Entry 2HVI (X-ray diffraction, 1.98 A resolution); this record covers chains B and A of the 3 polymer chains in the assembly.

Chain B:
Molecule: 9-nt DNA strand
Sequence (9 nucleotides; row label = number of the first residue in the row):
    21 CCTGACTCX
Modified / non-standard residues: DDG (2',3'-dideoxy-guanosine-5'-monophosphate) at position 29

Chain A:
Protein: DNA Polymerase I
From: Geobacillus stearothermophilus
Notes: EC 2.7.7.7; fragment: residues 299-876 (analogous to E Coli Klenow Fragment)
UniProtKB: Q5KWC1 (Q5KWC1_GEOKA); residues 298-876 here correspond to UniProt positions 300-878 (UniProt number = residue number + 2)
Sequence (580 residues; each row starts with the number of its first residue):
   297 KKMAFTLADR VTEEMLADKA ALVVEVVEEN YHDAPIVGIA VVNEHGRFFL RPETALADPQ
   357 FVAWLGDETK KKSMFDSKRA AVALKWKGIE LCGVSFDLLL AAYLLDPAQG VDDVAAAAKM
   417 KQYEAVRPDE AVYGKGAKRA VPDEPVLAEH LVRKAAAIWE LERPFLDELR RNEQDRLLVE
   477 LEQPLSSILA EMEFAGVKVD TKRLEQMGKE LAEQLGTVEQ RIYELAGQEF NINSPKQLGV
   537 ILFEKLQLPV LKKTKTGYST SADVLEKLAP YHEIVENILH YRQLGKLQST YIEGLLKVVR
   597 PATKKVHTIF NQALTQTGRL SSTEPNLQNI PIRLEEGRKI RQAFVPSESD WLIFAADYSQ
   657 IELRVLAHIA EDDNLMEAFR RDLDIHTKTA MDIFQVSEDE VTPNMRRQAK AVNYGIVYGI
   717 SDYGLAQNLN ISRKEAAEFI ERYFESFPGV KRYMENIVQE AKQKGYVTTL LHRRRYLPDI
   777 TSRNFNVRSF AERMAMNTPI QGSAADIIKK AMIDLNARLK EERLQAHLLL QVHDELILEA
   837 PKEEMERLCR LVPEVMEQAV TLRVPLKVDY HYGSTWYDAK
Metal / ion sites: Mg2+: Asp-653, Tyr-654, Asp-830 (together with 2',3'-dideoxycytidine 5'-triphosphate)
Ligand contacts:
  - 2',3'-dideoxycytidine 5'-triphosphate (DCT), molecule 1: Glu-469, Gln-470, Asp-471, Arg-472, Leu-473, Leu-766, Leu-767, His-768
  - 2',3'-dideoxycytidine 5'-triphosphate (DCT), molecule 2: Arg-615, Asp-653, Tyr-654, Ser-655, Gln-656, Ile-657, Glu-658, His-682, Arg-702, Lys-706, Ala-707, Tyr-710, Tyr-714, Asp-830

Chain B / chain A interface:
Contacting residue pairs (32):
  DT23(B) with Lys-551(A), salt bridge to the phosphate; Thr-552(A), phosphate contact
  DG24(B) with Thr-550(A), hydrogen bond to the phosphate; Lys-551(A), phosphate contact; Thr-552(A), hydrogen bond to the phosphate
  DA25(B) with Ser-555(A), phosphate contact; Thr-556(A), hydrogen bond to the phosphate; Ser-557(A), phosphate contact; Arg-578(A), hydrogen bond to the phosphate
  DC26(B) with Ala-558(A), hydrogen bond to the phosphate; Leu-575(A), phosphate contact; Arg-578(A), salt bridge to the phosphate; Gln-579(A), phosphate contact; Lys-582(A), base contact
  DT27(B) with Gln-579(A), phosphate contact; Tyr-587(A), hydrogen bond to the sugar; Asn-625(A), hydrogen bond to the base; Pro-627(A), phosphate contact
  DC28(B) with Gln-624(A), sugar contact; Asn-625(A), sugar contact; Ile-626(A), sugar contact; Pro-627(A), phosphate contact; Ile-628(A), hydrogen bond to the phosphate; Arg-629(A), salt bridge to the phosphate
  DDG_29(B) with Arg-615(A), base contact; Ile-628(A), phosphate contact; Arg-629(A), salt bridge to the phosphate; Gln-797(A), base contact; Val-828(A), sugar contact; His-829(A), sugar contact; Asp-830(A), sugar contact; Glu-831(A), sugar contact
Interface residues without a listed pair, chain A (27 interface residues in all): Pro-531, Leu-630, Arg-637

Overview:
7 residues of chain B face 27 of chain A across their interface, with 8 hydrogen bonds and 4 salt bridges.
Among the polar pairs are DT27(B)/Asn-625(A), DT27(B)/Tyr-587(A) and DG24(B)/Thr-550(A). Ligands of chain A:
2',3'-dideoxycytidine 5'-triphosphate. Asp-653(A), Tyr-654(A) and Asp-830(A) coordinate Mg2+.
Here chain B is a 9-nt DNA strand and chain A is DNA Polymerase I (Geobacillus stearothermophilus). Entry 2HVI
(ddCTP:G pair in the polymerase active site (0 position)) was determined by X-ray diffraction, deposited
together with 2HHQ, 2HHS, 2HHT, 2HHU, 2HHV, 2HHW and 3 further entries.
